PDB entry 7T82 | X-ray diffraction, 3.50 A resolution | chains A and D of the 4 polymer chains in the assembly

[Chain A]
Protein: Leukocidin E
Sequence (294 residues; each row starts with the number of its first residue):
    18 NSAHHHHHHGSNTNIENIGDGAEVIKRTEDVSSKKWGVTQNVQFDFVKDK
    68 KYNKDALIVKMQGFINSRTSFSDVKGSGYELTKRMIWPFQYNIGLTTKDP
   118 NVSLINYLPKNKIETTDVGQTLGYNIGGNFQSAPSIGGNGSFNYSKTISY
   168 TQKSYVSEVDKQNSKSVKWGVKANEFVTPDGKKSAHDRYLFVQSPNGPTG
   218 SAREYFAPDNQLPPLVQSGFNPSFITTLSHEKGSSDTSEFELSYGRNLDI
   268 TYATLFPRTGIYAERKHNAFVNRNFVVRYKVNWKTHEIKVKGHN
Not modelled in the structure: 18

[Chain D]
Protein: Antibody Fab Heavy Chain
Notes: antibody fragment or engineered binder
Sequence (229 residues; row label = number of the first residue in the row; note: 2 numbers in that range are skipped by the numbering (no residue carries them; nothing is unmodelled there)):
     1 QVQLQQSGAELMNPGASVKISCKSTGYKFSSYWIEWVKQRPGHGLEWMGE
    51 ILPGSGSTNHNEKFKGKAIFTADASSNTAYMELSSLTSEDSAVYYCARTI
   101 STATDWFAYWGQGTLVTVSAA
   124 STKGPSVFPLAPSSKSTSGGTAALGCLVKDYFPEPVTVSWNSGALTSGVH
   174 TFPAVLQSSGLYSLSSVVTVPSSSLGTQTYICNVNHKPSNTKVDKKVEPK
   224 SCHHHHHH
Not modelled in the structure: 137-140, 223-231
Cystine bridges: C22-C96, C149-C205

[Chain A / chain D interface]
Pairs across the interface (30):
  S19(A) - N59(D)
  S19(A) - H60(D)
  S19(A) - E62(D)  hydrogen bond (backbone-side chain)
  S19(A) - K65(D)
  A20(A) - N59(D)
  A20(A) - H60(D)
  H21(A) - N59(D)
  H22(A) - S57(D)
  H22(A) - T58(D)  hydrogen bond (side chain-backbone)
  H22(A) - N59(D)  hydrogen bond (backbone-side chain)
  H24(A) - W33(D)
  H24(A) - E50(D)  salt bridge
  H26(A) - E35(D)  salt bridge
  H26(A) - T99(D)
  H26(A) - W106(D)
  G27(A) - Y32(D)
  G27(A) - T99(D)
  G27(A) - I100(D)
  G27(A) - S101(D)  hydrogen bond (backbone-backbone)
  S28(A) - Y32(D)
  S28(A) - W33(D)
  N29(A) - S31(D)
  N29(A) - Y32(D)  hydrogen bond
  T30(A) - S31(D)  hydrogen bond (backbone-backbone)
  T30(A) - W33(D)  hydrogen bond
  T30(A) - L52(D)
  I32(A) - S55(D)
  N34(A) - S55(D)
  E40(A) - S55(D)
  E40(A) - S57(D)  hydrogen bond
Also at the interface, not in a pair above, chain A (15 interface residues in all): H25, N31
Also at the interface, not in a pair above, chain D (18 interface residues in all): G54

[Summary]
15 residues of chain A and 18 residues of chain D are in contact, with 8 hydrogen bonds and 2 salt bridges.
Among the polar pairs are H24(A)-E50(D), H26(A)-E35(D) and S19(A)-E62(D).
Chain A is Leukocidin E and chain D is Antibody Fab Heavy Chain; the structure, Crystal Structure of
LEUKOCIDIN E/CENTYRIN S26/FAB B438, was determined by X-ray diffraction.
